Entry 3P6Y (X-ray diffraction, 2.90 A resolution); this record covers chains A and C of the 6 polymer chains in the assembly.

== Chain A ==
Molecule: Cleavage and polyadenylation specificity factor subunit 5
Source organism: Homo sapiens
Reference sequence: O43809 (CPSF5_HUMAN); residue numbers follow UniProt; this construct covers 34-227
Amino-acid sequence (202 residues; numbered 34 to 235; the number before each row is that of its first residue):
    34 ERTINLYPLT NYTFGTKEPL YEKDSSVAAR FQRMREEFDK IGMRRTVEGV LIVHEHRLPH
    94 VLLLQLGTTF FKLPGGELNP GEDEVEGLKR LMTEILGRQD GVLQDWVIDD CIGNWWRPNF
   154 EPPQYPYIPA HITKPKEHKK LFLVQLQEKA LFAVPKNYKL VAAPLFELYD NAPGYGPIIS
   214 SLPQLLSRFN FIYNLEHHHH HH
Disordered / not traced: 229-235
Sequence notes: expression tag (228-235)
UniProt features mapped onto this chain:
  - region: Thr102 to Phe104 (Interaction with RNA)
  - motif: Gly109 to Gly130 (Nudix box)
  - site (Interaction with RNA): Glu55, Arg63
  - modified residue: Tyr40 (Phosphotyrosine), Lys56 (N6-acetyllysine)
  - mutagenesis: Glu55 (E55A: Reduces affinity for UGUA RNA by 88%), Arg63 (R63S: Reduces affinity for UGUA RNA by 99%), Glu81 (E81A: Reduces affinity for UGUA RNA by 12%), Phe103 (F103A: Reduces affinity for UGUA RNA by 99%; F103W: Reduces affinity for UGUA RNA by over 90%), Glu154 (E154A: Reduces affinity for UGUA RNA by 50%), Tyr158 (Y158A: Abolishes interaction with CPSF6; when associated with A-160), Tyr160 (Y160A: Abolishes interaction with CPSF6; when associated with A-158), Leu218 (L218R: Reduces interactions with CPSF6 and CPSF7 and decreases mRNA 3'-processing activity)

== Chain C ==
Molecule: Cleavage and polyadenylation specificity factor subunit 6
Source organism: Homo sapiens
Reference sequence: Q16630 (CPSF6_HUMAN); residue numbers follow UniProt; this construct covers 80-161
Amino-acid sequence (90 residues; numbered 80 to 169; the number before each row is that of its first residue):
    80 RIALYIGNLT WWTTDEDLTE AVHSLGVNDI LEIKFFENRA NGQSKGFALV GVGSEASSKK
   140 LMDLLPKREL HGQNPVVTPS NKLEHHHHHH
Disordered / not traced: 80, 160-169
Sequence notes: engineered mutation Ser159 (Cys in Q16630); expression tag (162-169)
UniProt features mapped onto this chain:
  - modified residue: Thr157 (Phosphothreonine)
  - mutagenesis: Tyr84 (Y84A: Reduces affinity for UGUA RNA by 40%; when associated with A-128), Gly86 (G86V: Abolishes interaction with NUDT21/CPSF5; when associated with V-87), Asn87 (N87V: Abolishes interaction with NUDT21/CPSF5; when associated with V-86), Trp90 to Trp91 (Reduces affinity for UGUA RNA by 70%. Strongly reduced affinity for UGUA RNA; when associated with A-94), Asp94 (D94A: Strongly reduced affinity for UGUA RNA; when associated with 90-A-A-91), Glu111 (E111A: Reduces affinity for UGUA RNA by 85%), Phe126 (F126A: Increases affinity for UGUA RNA by 40%), Leu128 (L128A: Reduces affinity for UGUA RNA by 40%; when associated with A-84)

== How chain A and chain C interact ==
Residue-residue contacts (6):
  His89(A) - Trp90(C)
  His89(A) - Trp91(C)
  Phe199(A) - Trp90(C)  hydrophobic
  Phe199(A) - Asn120(C)  hydrogen bond (backbone-side chain)
  Phe199(A) - Gln122(C)
  Tyr202(A) - Ala119(C)
Interface residues without a listed pair, chain A (6 interface residues in all): Leu91, Glu200, Asp203

== In short ==
6 residues of chain A face 5 of chain C across their interface; the contacts include 1 hydrogen bond. The
hydrogen-bonded pair is Phe199(A)-Asn120(C). From UniProt: 8 mutagenesis sites on chain A; 9 mutagenesis sites
on chain C.
Here chain A is Cleavage and polyadenylation specificity factor subunit 5 and chain C is Cleavage and
polyadenylation specificity factor subunit 6, both from Homo sapiens. Entry 3P6Y (CF Im25-CF Im68-UGUAA
complex) was determined by X-ray diffraction.
